PDB entry 6PEV | electron microscopy, 3.20 A resolution | chains K and L of the 12 polymer chains in the assembly

[Chain K (and L)]
Protein: M18 aspartyl aminopeptidase
From: Plasmodium falciparum (isolate NF54)
Notes: chain L of this document is another copy of the same molecule, construct and numbering; everything in this record applies to it too
Reference sequence: W7K6I8 (W7K6I8_PLAFO); residues 1-570 here = UniProt positions 1-570
Amino-acid sequence (570 residues; each row starts with the number of its first residue):
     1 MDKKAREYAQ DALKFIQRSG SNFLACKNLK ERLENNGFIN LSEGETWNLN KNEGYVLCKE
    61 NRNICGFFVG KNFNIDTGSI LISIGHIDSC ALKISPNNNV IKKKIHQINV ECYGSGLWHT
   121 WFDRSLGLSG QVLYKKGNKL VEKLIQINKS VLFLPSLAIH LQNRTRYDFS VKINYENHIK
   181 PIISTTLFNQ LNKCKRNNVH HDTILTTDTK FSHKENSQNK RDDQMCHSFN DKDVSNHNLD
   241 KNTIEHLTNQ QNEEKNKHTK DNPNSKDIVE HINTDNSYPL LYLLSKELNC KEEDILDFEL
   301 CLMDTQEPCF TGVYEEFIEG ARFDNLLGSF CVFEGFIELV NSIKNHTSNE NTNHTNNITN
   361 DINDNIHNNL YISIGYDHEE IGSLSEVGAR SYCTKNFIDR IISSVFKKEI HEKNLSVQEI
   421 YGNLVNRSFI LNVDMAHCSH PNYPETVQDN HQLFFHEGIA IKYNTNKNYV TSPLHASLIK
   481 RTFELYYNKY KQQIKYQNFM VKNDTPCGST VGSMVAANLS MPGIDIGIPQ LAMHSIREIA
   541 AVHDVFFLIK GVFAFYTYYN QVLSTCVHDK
Not modelled in the structure: 196-271, 348-362, 570
Disulfides: Cys-26/Cys-58
Bound ions: Zn2+ site 1: His-86, Asp-324, Asp-434; Zn2+ site 2: Asp-324, Asp-434

[How chain K and chain L interact]
Residue-residue contacts (166; chain K residue first):
  Lys-102(K) / Pro-441(L)
  Lys-103(K) / Ser-439(L)
  Lys-103(K) / His-440(L)
  Lys-103(K) / Pro-441(L)
  Lys-103(K) / Gln-452(L)
  Lys-103(K) / Phe-454(L)
  Lys-104(K) / Phe-454(L)
  Ile-105(K) / Pro-441(L)  hydrophobic
  Ile-105(K) / Phe-455(L)  hydrophobic
  Gln-107(K) / Pro-441(L)
  Gln-107(K) / Asn-442(L)  hydrogen bond
  Ser-115(K) / Ile-159(L)
  Leu-117(K) / Ser-156(L)
  Leu-117(K) / Leu-157(L)
  Leu-117(K) / Ile-159(L)  hydrophobic
  Leu-117(K) / Phe-169(L)  hydrophobic
  His-119(K) / His-119(L)
  His-119(K) / Asp-168(L)
  His-119(K) / Phe-169(L)
  Thr-120(K) / Asp-123(L)
  Phe-122(K) / Arg-124(L)
  Asp-123(K) / Thr-120(L)
  Asp-123(K) / Arg-124(L)  hydrogen bond (backbone-side chain)
  Asp-123(K) / Ala-532(L)
  Asp-123(K) / Ser-535(L)  hydrogen bond
  Asp-123(K) / Arg-537(L)
  Arg-124(K) / Phe-122(L)
  Arg-124(K) / Asp-123(L)  hydrogen bond (side chain-backbone)
  Arg-124(K) / Arg-124(L)
  Ser-125(K) / Gln-306(L)  hydrogen bond
  Ser-125(K) / Glu-319(L)
  Lys-149(K) / Val-313(L)
  Ser-150(K) / Thr-311(L)
  Ser-150(K) / Gly-312(L)
  Val-151(K) / Gly-312(L)
  Phe-153(K) / Glu-319(L)
  Phe-153(K) / Arg-537(L)
  Phe-153(K) / Ile-539(L)  hydrophobic
  Pro-155(K) / His-440(L)  hydrogen bond (backbone-side chain)
  Pro-155(K) / Leu-531(L)  hydrophobic
  Ser-156(K) / Leu-117(L)
  Ser-156(K) / His-440(L)  hydrogen bond (backbone-side chain)
  Ser-156(K) / Ala-532(L)  hydrogen bond (backbone-backbone)
  Leu-157(K) / Leu-117(L)
  Leu-157(K) / Tyr-443(L)  hydrophobic
  Leu-157(K) / Thr-446(L)
  Ala-158(K) / His-437(L)
  Ala-158(K) / Met-533(L)
  Ile-159(K) / Ser-115(L)
  Ile-159(K) / Leu-117(L)  hydrophobic
  Ile-159(K) / Met-533(L)
  Ile-159(K) / His-534(L)
  His-160(K) / His-437(L)
  His-160(K) / Pro-506(L)
  His-160(K) / Gly-508(L)
  His-160(K) / Met-533(L)
  His-160(K) / His-534(L)
  Leu-161(K) / His-437(L)
  Leu-161(K) / Thr-446(L)
  Tyr-167(K) / Lys-172(L)
  Asp-168(K) / His-119(L)
  Asp-168(K) / Ile-173(L)
  Asp-168(K) / Tyr-175(L)  hydrogen bond
  Phe-169(K) / Leu-117(L)  hydrophobic
  Phe-169(K) / His-119(L)
  Phe-169(K) / Tyr-175(L)
  Val-171(K) / Val-171(L)  hydrophobic
  Lys-172(K) / Tyr-167(L)
  Lys-172(K) / Lys-172(L)
  Ile-173(K) / Asp-168(L)
  Ile-173(K) / Tyr-443(L)
  Tyr-175(K) / Asp-168(L)  hydrogen bond
  Tyr-175(K) / Phe-169(L)
  Asn-177(K) / Asn-442(L)
  His-178(K) / Asn-442(L)  hydrogen bond (backbone-side chain)
  His-178(K) / Tyr-443(L)
  Lys-180(K) / Asn-442(L)  hydrogen bond (backbone-side chain)
  Ile-182(K) / Ile-539(L)  hydrophobic
  Ile-183(K) / Gly-312(L)
  Ile-183(K) / Val-313(L)  hydrogen bond (backbone-backbone)
  Ser-184(K) / Tyr-314(L)
  Ser-184(K) / Glu-316(L)  hydrogen bond
  Ser-184(K) / Phe-317(L)
  Thr-185(K) / Glu-316(L)  hydrogen bond
  Thr-185(K) / Phe-317(L)
  Thr-185(K) / Phe-455(L)
  Thr-185(K) / His-456(L)
  Leu-187(K) / His-456(L)
  Phe-188(K) / Asp-2(L)
  Phe-188(K) / Tyr-314(L)
  Phe-188(K) / Glu-316(L)
  Phe-188(K) / His-543(L)
  Asn-189(K) / Tyr-314(L)  hydrogen bond
  Asn-192(K) / Tyr-314(L)
  Pro-279(K) / Val-313(L)
  Pro-279(K) / Tyr-314(L)
  Tyr-282(K) / Val-313(L)  hydrophobic
  Tyr-282(K) / Tyr-314(L)  hydrophobic
  Leu-283(K) / Val-313(L)  hydrophobic
  Gln-306(K) / Ser-125(L)  hydrogen bond
  Gln-306(K) / Gln-306(L)
  Thr-311(K) / Ser-150(L)
  Gly-312(K) / Ser-150(L)
  Gly-312(K) / Val-151(L)
  Gly-312(K) / Ile-183(L)
  Val-313(K) / Lys-149(L)
  Val-313(K) / Ile-183(L)  hydrogen bond (backbone-backbone)
  Val-313(K) / Pro-279(L)
  Val-313(K) / Tyr-282(L)  hydrophobic
  Val-313(K) / Leu-283(L)  hydrophobic
  Tyr-314(K) / Ser-184(L)
  Tyr-314(K) / Phe-188(L)
  Tyr-314(K) / Asn-189(L)  hydrogen bond
  Tyr-314(K) / Asn-192(L)
  Tyr-314(K) / Pro-279(L)
  Tyr-314(K) / Tyr-282(L)  hydrophobic
  Glu-316(K) / Ser-184(L)  hydrogen bond
  Glu-316(K) / Thr-185(L)  hydrogen bond
  Glu-316(K) / Phe-188(L)
  Phe-317(K) / Ser-184(L)
  Phe-317(K) / Thr-185(L)
  Glu-319(K) / Ser-125(L)
  Glu-319(K) / Phe-153(L)
  His-437(K) / Ala-158(L)
  His-437(K) / His-160(L)
  His-437(K) / Leu-161(L)
  Ser-439(K) / Lys-103(L)
  His-440(K) / Lys-103(L)
  His-440(K) / Pro-155(L)  hydrogen bond (side chain-backbone)
  His-440(K) / Ser-156(L)  hydrogen bond (side chain-backbone)
  Pro-441(K) / Lys-102(L)
  Pro-441(K) / Lys-103(L)
  Pro-441(K) / Ile-105(L)  hydrophobic
  Pro-441(K) / Gln-107(L)
  Asn-442(K) / Gln-107(L)  hydrogen bond
  Asn-442(K) / Asn-177(L)
  Asn-442(K) / His-178(L)  hydrogen bond (side chain-backbone)
  Asn-442(K) / Lys-180(L)  hydrogen bond (side chain-backbone)
  Tyr-443(K) / Leu-157(L)  hydrophobic
  Tyr-443(K) / Ile-173(L)
  Tyr-443(K) / His-178(L)
  Thr-446(K) / Leu-157(L)
  Thr-446(K) / Leu-161(L)
  Gln-452(K) / Lys-103(L)
  Phe-454(K) / Lys-103(L)
  Phe-454(K) / Lys-104(L)
  Phe-455(K) / Ile-105(L)  hydrophobic
  Phe-455(K) / Thr-185(L)
  His-456(K) / Thr-185(L)
  His-456(K) / Leu-187(L)
  Pro-506(K) / His-160(L)
  Gly-508(K) / His-160(L)
  Leu-531(K) / Pro-155(L)  hydrophobic
  Ala-532(K) / Asp-123(L)
  Ala-532(K) / Ser-156(L)
  Met-533(K) / Ala-158(L)
  Met-533(K) / Ile-159(L)
  Met-533(K) / His-160(L)
  His-534(K) / Ile-159(L)
  His-534(K) / His-160(L)
  Ser-535(K) / Asp-123(L)  hydrogen bond
  Arg-537(K) / Asp-123(L)
  Arg-537(K) / Phe-153(L)
  Ile-539(K) / Phe-153(L)  hydrophobic
  Ile-539(K) / Ile-182(L)  hydrophobic
  His-543(K) / Phe-188(L)
Interface residues without a listed pair, chain K (90 interface residues in all): Asp-2, Gly-116, Leu-154, Arg-164, Thr-165, Leu-191, Tyr-278, Thr-305, Cys-309, Phe-310, Pro-444, Val-447, Glu-457, Val-501, Thr-505, Cys-507
Interface residues without a listed pair, chain L (90 interface residues in all): Gly-116, Leu-154, Arg-164, Thr-165, Leu-191, Tyr-278, Thr-305, Cys-309, Phe-310, Pro-444, Val-447, Glu-457, Val-501, Thr-505, Cys-507

[Summary]
The chain K/chain L interface involves 90 residues from each chain, with 27 hydrogen bonds. Polar pairs
include Gln-107(K)/Asn-442(L), Asp-123(K)/Arg-124(L) and Asp-123(K)/Ser-535(L). His-86(K), Asp-324(K) and
Asp-434(K) form the Zn2+ site 1. Asp-324(K) and Asp-434(K) coordinate Zn2+ site 2.
Both chains are M18 aspartyl aminopeptidase (Plasmodium falciparum (isolate NF54)). Entry 6PEV (CryoEM
Plasmodium falciparum M18 aspartyl aminopeptidase) was determined by electron microscopy together with 6PEW
from the same study.
